PDB entry 7YFG | electron microscopy, 3.60 A resolution | chains A and D of the 4 polymer chains in the assembly

Chain A:
Name: Glutamate receptor ionotropic, NMDA 1
From: Rattus norvegicus
Reference sequence: P35439 (NMDZ1_RAT); residue numbers follow UniProt; this construct covers 1-847
Chain sequence (866 residues; row label = number of the first residue in the row):
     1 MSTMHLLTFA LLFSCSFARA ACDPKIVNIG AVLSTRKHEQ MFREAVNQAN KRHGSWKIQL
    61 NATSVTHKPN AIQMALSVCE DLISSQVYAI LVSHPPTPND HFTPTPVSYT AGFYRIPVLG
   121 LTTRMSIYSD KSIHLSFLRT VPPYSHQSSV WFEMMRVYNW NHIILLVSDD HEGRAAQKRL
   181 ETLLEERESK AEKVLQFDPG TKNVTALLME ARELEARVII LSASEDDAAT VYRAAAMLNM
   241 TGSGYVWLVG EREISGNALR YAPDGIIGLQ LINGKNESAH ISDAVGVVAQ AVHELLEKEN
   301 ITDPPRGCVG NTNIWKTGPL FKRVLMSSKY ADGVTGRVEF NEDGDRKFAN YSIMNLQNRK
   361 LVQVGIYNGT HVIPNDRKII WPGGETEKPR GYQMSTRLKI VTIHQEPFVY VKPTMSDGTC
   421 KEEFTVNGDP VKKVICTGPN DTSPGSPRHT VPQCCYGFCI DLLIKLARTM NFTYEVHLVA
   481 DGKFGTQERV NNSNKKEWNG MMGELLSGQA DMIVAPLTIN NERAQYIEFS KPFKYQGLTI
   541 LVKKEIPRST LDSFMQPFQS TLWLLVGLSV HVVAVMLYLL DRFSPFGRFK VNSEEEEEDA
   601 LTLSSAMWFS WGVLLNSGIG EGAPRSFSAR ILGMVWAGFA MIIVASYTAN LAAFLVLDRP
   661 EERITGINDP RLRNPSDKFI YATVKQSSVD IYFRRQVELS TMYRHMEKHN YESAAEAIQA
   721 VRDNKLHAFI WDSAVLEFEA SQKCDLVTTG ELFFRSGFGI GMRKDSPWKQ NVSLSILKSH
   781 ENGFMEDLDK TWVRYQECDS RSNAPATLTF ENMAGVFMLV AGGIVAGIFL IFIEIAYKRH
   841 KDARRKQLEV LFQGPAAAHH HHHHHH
Disordered / not traced: 1-24, 545-661, 795-866
Construct notes: expression tag (848-866)
Swiss-Prot annotation at these positions:
  - region: Leu603 to Pro624 (Pore-forming)
  - binding site (glycine): Pro516, Thr518, Arg523, Ser688, Asp732
  - glycosylation (N-linked (GlcNAc...) asparagine): Asn61, Asn203, Asn239, Asn276, Asn300, Asn350, Asn368, Asn440, Asn471, Asn491, Asn674, Asn771
Disulfide bonds: Cys79-Cys308, Cys420-Cys454, Cys436-Cys455
Glycans and other covalent adducts: N-acetylglucosamine (NAG) linked to Asn61, Asn203, Asn276, Asn300, Asn350, Asn440, Asn471, Asn491, Asn771
Small-molecule neighbours: glycine (GLY): Phe484, Pro516, Leu517, Thr518, Arg523, Ser687, Ser688, Trp731, Asp732, Phe758

Chain D:
Name: Glutamate receptor ionotropic, NMDA 2C
From: Rattus norvegicus
Reference sequence: Q00961 (NMDE3_RAT); residues 1-800 here = UniProt positions 1-800
Chain sequence (800 residues; numbered 1 to 800; the number before each row is that of its first residue):
     1 MGGALGPALL LTSLLGAWAR LGAGQGEQAV TVAVVFGSSG PLQTQARTRL TSQNFLDLPL
    61 EIQPLTVGVN NTNPSSILTQ ICGLLGAARV HGIVFEDNVD TEAVAQLLDF VSSQTHVPIL
   121 SISGGSAVVL TPKEPGSAFL QLGVSLEQQL QVLFKVLEEY DWSAFAVITS LHPGHALFLE
   181 GVRAVADASY LSWRLLDVLT LELGPGGPRA RTQRLLRQVD APVLVAYCSR EEAEVLFAEA
   241 AQAGLVGPGH VWLVPNLALG STDAPPAAFP VGLISVVTES WRLSLRQKVR DGVAILALGA
   301 HSYRRQYGTL PAPAGDCRSH PGPVSPAREA FYRHLLNVTW EGRDFSFSPG GYLVRPTMVV
   361 IALNRHRLWE MVGRWDHGVL YMKYPVWPRY STSLQPVVDS RHLTVATLEE RPFVIVESPD
   421 PGTGGCVPNT VPCRRQSNHT FSSGDLTPYT KLCCKGFCID ILKKLAKVVK FSYDLYLVTN
   481 GKHGKRVRGV WNGMIGEVYY KRADMAIGSL TINEERSEII DFSVPFVETG ISVMVSRSNG
   541 TVSPSAFLEP YSPAVWVMMF VMCLTVVAIT VFMFEYFSPV SYNQNLTKGK KPGGPSFTIG
   601 KSVWLLWALV FNNSVPIENP RGTTSKIMVL VWAFFAVIFL ASYTANLAAF MIQEQYIDTV
   661 SGLSDKKFQR PQDQYPPFRF GTVPNGSTER NIRSNYRDMH THMVKFNQRS VEDALTSLKM
   721 GKLDAFIYDA AVLNYMAGKD EGCKLVTIGS GKVFATTGYG IAMQKDSHWK RAIDLALLQL
   781 LGDGETQKLE TVWLSGICQN
Disordered / not traced: 1-28, 538-657
Swiss-Prot annotation at these positions:
  - region: Lys601 to Pro620 (Pore-forming)
  - binding site (L-glutamate): Ser509, Thr511, Arg516, Ser687, Thr688, Asp729
  - site: Asn612 (Functional determinant of NMDA receptors)
  - glycosylation (N-linked (GlcNAc...) asparagine): Asn70, Asn73, Asn337, Asn438, Asn539, Asn685
Disulfide bonds: Cys82-Cys317, Cys426-Cys453, Cys433-Cys454, Cys743-Cys798
Glycans and other covalent adducts: N-acetylglucosamine (NAG) linked to Asn70, Asn337, Asn438, Asn685
Small-molecule neighbours: glutamic acid (GLU): His483, Ser509, Leu510, Thr511, Arg516, Val683, Gly686, Ser687, Thr688, Tyr728, Asp729, Tyr759
Reported in the primary citation:
  - self-association interface (contacts with another copy of this molecule); pairs are residue here / residue on that copy: Asp220-Arg211 (salt bridge)
  - post-translational modification sites: Asn685

Chain A / chain D interface:
Pairs across the interface (41):
  Glu188(A) with His768(D); Arg771(D)
  Ile519(A) with Leu778(D), hydrophobic
  Asn520(A) with Leu778(D)
  Asn521(A) with Leu775(D); Gln779(D), hydrogen bond
  Ala524(A) with Arg771(D), hydrogen bond (backbone-side chain); Leu775(D), hydrophobic; Leu778(D), hydrophobic
  Gln525(A) with Arg771(D), hydrogen bond (backbone-side chain)
  Lys531(A) with Phe522(D), hydrogen bond (side chain-backbone); Ser523(D), hydrogen bond (side chain-backbone)
  Tyr535(A) with Pro525(D); Glu528(D); Thr756(D); Thr757(D); Gly758(D)
  Tyr692(A) with Gly782(D)
  Arg695(A) with Gln779(D); Asp783(D), salt bridge
  Leu752(A) with Gln787(D)
  Phe754(A) with Leu781(D)
  Arg755(A) with Glu528(D), salt bridge; Gln787(D)
  Lys764(A) with Arg771(D)
  Lys769(A) with Lys770(D)
  Gln770(A) with Ser517(D); Lys765(D), hydrogen bond
  Leu774(A) with Glu514(D); Ser517(D)
  Leu777(A) with Ile512(D), hydrophobic; Ser517(D)
  His780(A) with Ala755(D); Thr756(D), hydrogen bond (side chain-backbone)
  Glu781(A) with Asn513(D); Glu514(D); Asn691(D); Asn695(D)
  Asn782(A) with Asn695(D), hydrogen bond
  Glu786(A) with Ala755(D)
  Lys790(A) with Lys752(D)
Interface residues without a listed pair, chain A (28 interface residues in all): Asn159, Pro532, Gln696, Phe753, Lys778
Interface residues without a listed pair, chain D (31 interface residues in all): Glu518, Tyr696, Phe754, Asp766, Ala772

Summary:
28 residues of chain A and 31 residues of chain D are in contact; the contacts include 8 hydrogen bonds and 2
salt bridges. Polar pairs include Arg695(A)-Asp783(D), Arg755(A)-Glu528(D) and Asn521(A)-Gln779(D). Bound to
chain A: glycine. Bound to chain D: glutamic acid. The paper reports a modification site at Asn685(D); a
self-association interface involving Asp220(D).
Chain A is Glutamate receptor ionotropic, NMDA 1 and chain D is Glutamate receptor ionotropic, NMDA 2C, both
from Rattus norvegicus; the structure, Structure of the Rat GluN1-GluN2C NMDA receptor in complex with glycine
and glutamate (major class in ..., was determined by electron microscopy (same publication as 7YFF, 7YFH,
7YFI, 7YFL, 7YFM, 7YFO, 7YFR and 8HDK).
